6JHO - chains B and C of the 4 polymer chains in the assembly; structure by X-ray diffraction, 2.10 A resolution.

== Chain B ==
Protein: Cag pathogenicity island protein (Cag6)
From: Helicobacter pylori 26695
Reference sequence: O25261 (O25261_HELPY); residue numbers follow UniProt; this construct covers 2-199
Chain sequence (208 residues; row label = number of the first residue in the row; numbers below 1 keep their minus sign (Gly-8 is residue -8)):
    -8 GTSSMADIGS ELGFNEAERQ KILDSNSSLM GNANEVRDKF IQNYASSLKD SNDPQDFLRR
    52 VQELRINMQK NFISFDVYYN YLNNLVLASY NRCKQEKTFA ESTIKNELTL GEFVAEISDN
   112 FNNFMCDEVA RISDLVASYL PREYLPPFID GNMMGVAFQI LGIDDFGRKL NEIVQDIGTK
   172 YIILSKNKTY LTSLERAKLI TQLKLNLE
Unresolved in the structure: -8 to -1
Differences from the reference sequence: expression tag (-8 to 1)

== Chain C ==
Protein: Cag pathogenicity island protein (Cag5)
From: Helicobacter pylori 26695
Reference sequence: O25260 (O25260_HELPY); residue numbers follow UniProt; this construct covers 289-488
Chain sequence (210 residues; row label = number of the first residue in the row):
   279 GTSSMADIGS EPFSLKTHRF NPFAYVDFGN DVVLTEDILS QIDTRLKGHG MVASGGDFST
   339 QIFGLAKLVF PERPNEKDPF FSNQARNLFV INCNIYRDLM WTKKGLEFVK RKKIIMPETP
   399 TMFFIGSMAS GINLIDEDTN MEKVVSLMEF FGGEEDKSGD NLRVLSPATR NMWNSFKTMG
   459 GARETYSSVQ GVYTSAFAPY NNAMIRNFTS
Unresolved in the structure: 279-296, 321-328, 480-488
Differences from the reference sequence: expression tag (279-288)

== Chain B / chain C interface ==
Contacting residue pairs - 7 pairs, chain B then chain C:
  Gln53(B) - Ser318(C)
  Ile57(B) - Asp315(C)
  Ile57(B) - Ser318(C)
  Gln60(B) - Glu314(C)
  Gln60(B) - Asp315(C)
  Gln60(B) - Ser318(C)
  Lys61(B) - Asp315(C)  salt bridge
Other interface residues (no listed pair), chain B (5 interface residues in all): Arg56
Other interface residues (no listed pair), chain C (4 interface residues in all): Gln319

== Summary ==
The interface between chain B and chain C involves 5 residues on one side and 4 on the other, with 1 salt
bridge. The salt-bridged pair is Lys61(B)-Asp315(C).
Chain B is Cag pathogenicity island protein (Cag6) and chain C is Cag pathogenicity island protein (Cag5),
both from Helicobacter pylori 26695; the structure, The complex crystal structure of Cagbeta with CagZ
revealed a novel regulatory mechanism for T4SS coupling ..., was determined by X-ray diffraction.
